5B1L - chains F and J of the 10 polymer chains in the assembly; structure by X-ray diffraction, 2.35 A resolution.

# Chain F
Protein: Histone H4
From: Mus musculus
UniProtKB: P62806 (H4_MOUSE); residues 0-102 here correspond to UniProt positions 1-103 (UniProt number = residue number + 1)
Amino-acid sequence (106 residues; each row starts with the number of its first residue; numbers below 1 keep their minus sign (Gly-3 is residue -3)):
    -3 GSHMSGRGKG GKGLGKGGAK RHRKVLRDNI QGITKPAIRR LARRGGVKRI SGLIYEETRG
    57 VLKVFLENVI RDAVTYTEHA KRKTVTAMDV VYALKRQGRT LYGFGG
Not modelled in the structure: -3 to 18
Sequence notes: expression tag (-3 to -1)
Curated features (UniProtKB/Swiss-Prot):
  - DNA-binding region: Lys16 to Lys20
  - modified residue: Ser1 (N-acetylserine), Arg3 (Asymmetric dimethylarginine), Lys5 (N6-(2-hydroxyisobutyryl)lysine), Lys8 (N6-(2-hydroxyisobutyryl)lysine), Lys12 (N6-(2-hydroxyisobutyryl)lysine), Lys16 (N6-(2-hydroxyisobutyryl)lysine), Lys20 (N6,N6,N6-trimethyllysine), Lys31 (N6-(2-hydroxyisobutyryl)lysine), Lys44 (N6-(2-hydroxyisobutyryl)lysine), Ser47 (Phosphoserine), Tyr51 (Phosphotyrosine), Lys59 (N6-(2-hydroxyisobutyryl)lysine), Lys77 (N6-(2-hydroxyisobutyryl)lysine), Lys79 (N6-(2-hydroxyisobutyryl)lysine), Thr80 (Phosphothreonine), Tyr88 (Phosphotyrosine), Lys91 (N6-(2-hydroxyisobutyryl)lysine)
  - cross-link (Glycyl lysine isopeptide (Lys-Gly)): Lys12 (interchain with G-Cter in SUMO2), Lys20 (interchain with G-Cter in SUMO2), Lys31 (interchain with G-Cter in SUMO2), Lys59 (interchain with G-Cter in SUMO2), Lys79 (interchain with G-Cter in SUMO2), Lys91 (interchain with G-Cter in SUMO2)

# Chain J
Molecule: 146-nt DNA strand
From: Homo sapiens
Sequence (146 nucleotides; row label = number of the first residue in the row):
   147 ATCAATATCC ACCTGCAGAT TCTACCAAAA GTGTATTTGG AAACTGCTCC ATCAAAAGGC
   207 ATGTTCAGCT GAATTCAGCT GAACATGCCT TTTGATGGAG CAGTTTCCAA ATACACTTTT
   267 GGTAGAATCT GCAGGTGGAT ATTGAT
Not modelled in the structure: 292
Ion coordination: Mn2+ site 1 near DT183 (its only coordinating residue here); Mn2+ site 2: DG185, DG186; Mn2+ site 3 near DG217 (its only coordinating residue here); Mn2+ site 4 near DG267 (its only coordinating residue here); Mn2+ site 5 near DG280 (its only coordinating residue here)

# Interface between chain F and chain J
Contacting residue pairs (9; chain F residue first):
  Arg19(F) - DT198(J)  hydrogen bond to the phosphate
  Lys20(F) - DT198(J)  sugar contact
  Lys20(F) - DC199(J)  salt bridge to the phosphate
  Thr30(F) - DA207(J)  phosphate contact
  Thr30(F) - DT208(J)  phosphate contact
  Pro32(F) - DA207(J)  phosphate contact
  Pro32(F) - DT208(J)  phosphate contact
  Arg36(F) - DA207(J)  salt bridge to the phosphate
  Arg45(F) - DT216(J)  sugar contact
Interface residues without a listed pair, chain F (8 interface residues in all): Lys31, Thr80
Interface residues without a listed pair, chain J (8 interface residues in all): DC196, DG214, DG217

# Summary
Chain F and chain J each contribute 8 residues to their interface; the contacts include 1 hydrogen bond and 2
salt bridges. Polar contacts include Arg19(F)-DT198(J), Lys20(F)-DC199(J) and Arg36(F)-DA207(J). Curated
annotation (UniProt) lists a DNA-binding region on chain F.
Chain F is Histone H4 (Mus musculus) and chain J is a 146-nt DNA strand (Homo sapiens); the structure, The
mouse nucleosome structure containing H3t, was determined by X-ray diffraction (same publication as 5B1M).
